PDB entry 2BBV | X-ray diffraction, 2.80 A resolution | chains A and D of the 7 polymer chains in the assembly

Chain A:
Name: Protein (black beetle virus capsid protein)
Organism: Black beetle virus
UniProtKB: P04329 (COAT_BBV); residue numbers follow UniProt; this construct covers 1-363
Amino-acid sequence (363 residues; each row starts with the number of its first residue):
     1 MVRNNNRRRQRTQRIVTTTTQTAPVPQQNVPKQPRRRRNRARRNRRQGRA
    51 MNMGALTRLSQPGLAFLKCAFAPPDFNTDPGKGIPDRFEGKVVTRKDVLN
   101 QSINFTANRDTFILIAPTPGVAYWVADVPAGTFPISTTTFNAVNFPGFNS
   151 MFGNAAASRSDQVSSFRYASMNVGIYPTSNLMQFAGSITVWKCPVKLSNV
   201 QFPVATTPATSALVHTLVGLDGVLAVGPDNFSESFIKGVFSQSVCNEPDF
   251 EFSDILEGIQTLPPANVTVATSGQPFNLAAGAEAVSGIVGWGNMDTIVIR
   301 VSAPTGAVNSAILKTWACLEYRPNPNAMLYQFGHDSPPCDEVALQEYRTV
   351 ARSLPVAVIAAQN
Not modelled in the structure: 1-55
UniProt features mapped onto this chain:
  - active site: Asp75
  - binding site (Ca(2+)): Asp161, Asp221, Asp249, Glu251, Gly273
  - site: Asn363 (Cleavage)
Metal / ion sites: Ca2+ site 1: Asp221, Gly273 (shared with 1 residue of chain B); Ca2+ site 2: Asp249 (shared with 1 residue of chain B; 2 residues of chain C); Ca2+ site 3: Glu251 (shared with 1 residue of chain B; 1 residue of chain C)

Chain D:
Name: Protein (black beetle virus capsid protein)
Organism: Black beetle virus
UniProtKB: P04329 (COAT_BBV); numbering as in UniProt (aligned over 364-407)
Amino-acid sequence (44 residues; row label = number of the first residue in the row):
   364 ASMWERVKSIIKSSLAMASNVPGPIGIAASGLSGLSALFEGFGF
Not modelled in the structure: 380-407

Interface between chain A and chain D:
Contacting residue pairs (29):
  Leu56(A) - Ile374(D)  hydrophobic
  Arg58(A) - Leu378(D)
  Leu64(A) - Trp367(D)  hydrophobic
  Leu67(A) - Ile374(D)  hydrophobic
  Lys68(A) - Trp367(D)
  Phe71(A) - Met366(D)
  Ala72(A) - Met366(D)  hydrophobic
  Ala72(A) - Trp367(D)
  Asp75(A) - Ser365(D)
  Asp75(A) - Met366(D)
  Asp75(A) - Trp367(D)  hydrogen bond (side chain-backbone)
  Phe76(A) - Trp367(D)  hydrophobic
  Glu346(A) - Ile374(D)
  Glu346(A) - Ser377(D)
  Glu346(A) - Leu378(D)
  Thr349(A) - Ser377(D)
  Val350(A) - Ile374(D)  hydrophobic
  Ser353(A) - Ile373(D)
  Leu354(A) - Met366(D)  hydrophobic
  Leu354(A) - Arg369(D)
  Pro355(A) - Arg369(D)
  Val358(A) - Arg369(D)
  Ala361(A) - Ala364(D)
  Gln362(A) - Ala364(D)
  Gln362(A) - Ser365(D)
  Gln362(A) - Met366(D)
  Gln362(A) - Arg369(D)
  Asn363(A) - Ser365(D)
  Asn363(A) - Met366(D)  hydrogen bond (backbone-backbone)
Also at the interface, not in a pair above, chain A (22 interface residues in all): Phe240, Gln242, Val342
Also at the interface, not in a pair above, chain D (10 interface residues in all): Val370

In short:
22 residues of chain A face 10 of chain D across their interface, with 2 hydrogen bonds. Polar contacts
include Asp75(A)-Trp367(D) and Asn363(A)-Met366(D). Curated annotation (UniProt) lists active-site residue
Asp75(A) and 5 Ca2+-binding residues on chain A.
Here chain A is Protein (black beetle virus capsid protein) and chain D is Protein (black beetle virus capsid
protein), both from Black beetle virus. Entry 2BBV (The refined three-dimensional structure of an insect virus
at 2.8 angstroms resolution) was determined by X-ray diffraction.
